5G33 - chains A and C of the 6 polymer chains in the assembly; structure by X-ray diffraction, 2.40 A resolution.

Chain A:
Name: RAD14
Source organism: Saccharomyces cerevisiae
UniProtKB: P28519 (RAD14_YEAST); numbering as in UniProt (aligned over 188-306)
Sequence (131 residues; each row starts with the number of its first residue):
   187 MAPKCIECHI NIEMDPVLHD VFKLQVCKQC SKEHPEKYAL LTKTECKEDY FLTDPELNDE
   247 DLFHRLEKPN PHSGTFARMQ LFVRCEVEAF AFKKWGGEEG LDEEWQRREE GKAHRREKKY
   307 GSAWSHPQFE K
Disordered / not traced: 187, 302-317
Differences from the reference sequence: initiating methionine (187); expression tag (307-317)
Swiss-Prot annotation at these positions:
  - zinc finger: Cys191 to Cys216
  - binding site (Zn(2+)): Cys191, Cys194, Cys213, Cys216
  - mutagenesis: Val207 (V207M: In RAD14-2; loss of recognition of cyclobutane pyrimidine dimers), Cys216 (C216Y: In RAD14-2; loss of recognition of cyclobutane pyrimidine dimers)
Bound ions: Zn2+: Cys191, Cys194, Cys213, Cys216

Chain C:
Molecule: 15-nt DNA strand
Source organism: Synthetic construct
Sequence (15 nucleotides; row label = number of the first residue in the row):
     1 GCTCTACXTC ATCAC
Disordered / not traced: 15
Modified / non-standard residues: MFO ([(2R,3S,5R)-5-[2-azanyl-8-[ethanoyl(naphthalen-2-yl)amino]-6-oxidanylidene-3H-purin-9-yl]-3-oxidanyl-oxolan-2-yl]methyl dihydrogen phosphate) at position 8

Interface between chain A and chain C:
Residue-residue contacts (20):
  Thr228(A) - DG1(C)  phosphate contact
  Thr228(A) - DC2(C)  phosphate contact
  Thr228(A) - DT3(C)  hydrogen bond to the phosphate
  Lys229(A) - DT3(C)  hydrogen bond to the phosphate
  Lys229(A) - DC4(C)  salt bridge to the phosphate
  Thr230(A) - DC2(C)  sugar contact
  Thr230(A) - DT3(C)  hydrogen bond to the phosphate
  Glu231(A) - DG1(C)  phosphate contact
  Glu234(A) - DG1(C)  hydrogen bond to the base
  Asp240(A) - DT5(C)  base contact
  Asn256(A) - DC2(C)  hydrogen bond to the base
  Asn256(A) - DT3(C)  sugar contact
  His258(A) - DC2(C)  salt bridge to the phosphate
  Ala263(A) - DT3(C)  phosphate contact
  Ala263(A) - DC4(C)  sugar contact
  Arg264(A) - DT3(C)  sugar contact
  Met265(A) - DC2(C)  phosphate contact
  Met265(A) - DT3(C)  phosphate contact
  Gln266(A) - DT3(C)  hydrogen bond to the phosphate
  Gln266(A) - DC4(C)  phosphate contact
Interface residues without a listed pair, chain A (13 interface residues in all): Pro257

Overview:
13 residues of chain A and 5 residues of chain C are in contact; the contacts include 6 hydrogen bonds and 2
salt bridges. Polar pairs include Glu234(A)-DG1(C), Asn256(A)-DC2(C) and Thr228(A)-DT3(C). Curated annotation
(UniProt) lists 4 Zn2+-binding residues and 2 mutagenesis sites on chain A.
Chain A is RAD14 (Saccharomyces cerevisiae) and chain C is a 15-nt DNA strand (Synthetic construct); the
structure, Structure of Rad14 in complex with acetylnaphtyl-guanine containing DNA, was determined by X-ray
diffraction (same publication as 5G32, 5G34 and 5G35).
